6M3V - chains I and O of the 18 polymer chains in the assembly; structure by X-ray diffraction, 4.60 A resolution (low resolution: residue-level contacts below are approximate; hydrogen-bond / salt-bridge calls are withheld).

[Chain I]
Molecule: 355-nt DNA strand
Source organism: other sequences
Sequence (355 nucleotides; row label = number of the first residue in the row):
     1 CGCTGACGAA AAAAAAAACG CATCCCGGTG CCGAGGCCGC TCAATTGGTC GTAGACAGCT
    61 CTAGCACCGC TTAAACGCAC GTACGCGCTG TCTACCGCGT TTTAACCGCC ACTAGAAGCG
   121 CTTACTAGTC TCCAGGCACG TGTGAGACCG GCACATGAAA AAAAAAATGC ATGCTCGAGT
   181 ATGAAAAAAA AAATCGCATC CCGGTGCCGA GGCCGCTCAA TTGGTCGTAG ACAGCTCTAG
   241 CACCGCTTAA ACGCACGTAC GCGCTGTCTA CCGCGTTTTA ACCGCCACTA GAAGCGCTTA
   301 CTAGTCTCCA GGCACGTGTG AGACCGGCAC ATGAAAAAAA AAACGTCAGC GGTAC

[Chain O]
Protein: Histone H3.1
Source organism: Homo sapiens
UniProtKB: P68431 (H31_HUMAN); residues 0-135 here correspond to UniProt positions 1-136 (UniProt number = residue number + 1)
Sequence (136 residues; each row starts with the number of its first residue; numbering starts at 0):
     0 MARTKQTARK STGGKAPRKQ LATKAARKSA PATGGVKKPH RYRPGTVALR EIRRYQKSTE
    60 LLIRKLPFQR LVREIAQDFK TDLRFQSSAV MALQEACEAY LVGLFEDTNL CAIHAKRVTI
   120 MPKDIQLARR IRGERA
Not modelled in the structure: 0-37
Curated features (UniProtKB/Swiss-Prot):
  - modified residue: Arg-2 (Asymmetric dimethylarginine), Thr-3 (Phosphothreonine), Lys-4 (Allysine), Gln-5 (5-glutamyl dopamine), Thr-6 (Phosphothreonine), Arg-8 (Citrulline), Lys-9 (N6,N6,N6-trimethyllysine), Ser-10 (ADP-ribosylserine), Thr-11 (Phosphothreonine), Lys-14 (N6-(2-hydroxyisobutyryl)lysine), Arg-17 (Asymmetric dimethylarginine), Lys-18 (N6-(2-hydroxyisobutyryl)lysine), Lys-23 (N6-(2-hydroxyisobutyryl)lysine), Arg-26 (Citrulline), Lys-27 (N6,N6,N6-trimethyllysine), Ser-28 (ADP-ribosylserine), Lys-36 (N6,N6,N6-trimethyllysine), Lys-37 (N6-methyllysine), Tyr-41 (Phosphotyrosine), Lys-56 (N6,N6,N6-trimethyllysine) and 8 more in UniProt
  - lipidation: Lys-18 (N6-decanoyllysine)

[Interface between chain I and chain O]
Pairs across the interface (25; chain I residue first):
  DG20(I) with Tyr-41(O)
  DC21(I) with Tyr-41(O)
  DA22(I) with Arg-49(O)
  DT23(I) with Arg-49(O)
  DC96(I) with Pro-43(O); Gly-44(O)
  DG97(I) with Arg-40(O); Tyr-41(O); Arg-42(O); Pro-43(O); Gly-44(O); Thr-45(O); Val-46(O); Ala-47(O)
  DC98(I) with Arg-40(O); Tyr-41(O); Val-46(O)
  DA105(I) with Arg-63(O); Pro-66(O); Arg-69(O)
  DC106(I) with Arg-63(O); Lys-64(O); Leu-65(O)
  DA114(I) with Arg-83(O)
  DG115(I) with Arg-83(O)
Also at the interface, not in a pair above, chain I (13 interface residues in all): DC24, DA104
Also at the interface, not in a pair above, chain O (18 interface residues in all): His-39, Glu-50, Lys-56

[Overview]
13 residues of chain I and 18 residues of chain O are in contact.
Here chain I is a 355-nt DNA strand (other sequences) and chain O is Histone H3.1 (Homo sapiens). Entry 6M3V
(355 bp di-nucleosome harboring cohesive DNA termini) was determined by X-ray diffraction together with 6LA8,
6LA9 and 6M44 from the same study.
